PDB entry 7UAP | electron microscopy, 2.80 A resolution | chains M and N of the 9 polymer chains in the assembly

== Chain M ==
Name: C1520 Fab Heavy Chain
From: Homo sapiens
Notes: antibody fragment or engineered binder
Chain sequence (233 residues; each row starts with the number of its first residue; a row labelled like 82A-82C holds insertion residues (82A, then the next letters in order)):
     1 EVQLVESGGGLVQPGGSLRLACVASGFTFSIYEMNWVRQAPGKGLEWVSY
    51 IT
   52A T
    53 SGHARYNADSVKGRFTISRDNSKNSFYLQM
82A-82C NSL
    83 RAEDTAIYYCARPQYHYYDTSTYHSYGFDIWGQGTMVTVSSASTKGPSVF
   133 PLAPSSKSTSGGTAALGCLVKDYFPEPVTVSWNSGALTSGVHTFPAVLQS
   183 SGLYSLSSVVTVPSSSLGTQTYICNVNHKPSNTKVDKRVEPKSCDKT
Disordered / not traced: 123-229
Disulfide bonds: Cys22-Cys92

== Chain N ==
Name: C1520 Fab Light Chain
From: Homo sapiens
Notes: antibody fragment or engineered binder
Chain sequence (217 residues; numbered 1 to 212 plus 6 insertion-coded residues; 1 number in that range is skipped by the numbering (no residue carries it; nothing is unmodelled there); the number before each row is that of its first residue; a row labelled like 54A-54D holds insertion residues (54A, then the next letters in order); X marks 1 residue of unknown identity (built as UNK)):
     1 QLVLTQSPS
    11 ASASLGASVNLTCTLSS
   27A G
    28 HNSYAIAWHQQQPEKGPRYLMSLNSDG
54A-54D SHTK
    55 GDGIPDRFSGSSSGAERFLTISSLQSEDEADYYCQTWDTGIRVFGGGTRL
   105 TV
  106A L
   107 GQPKAAPSVTLFPPSSEELQANKATLVCLISDFYPGAVTVAWKADSSPVK
   157 AGVETTTPSKQSNNKYAASSYLSLTPXQWKSHRSYSCQVTHEGSTVEKTV
   207 APTECS
Disordered / not traced: 108-212
Disulfide bonds: Cys23-Cys88
Glycans and other covalent adducts: N-acetylglucosamine (NAG) linked to Asn20

== Chain M / chain N interface ==
Contacting residue pairs - 19 pairs, chain M then chain N:
  Glu33(M) with Arg96(N), salt bridge
  Asn35(M) with Arg96(N)
  Leu45(M) with Pro44(N), hydrophobic; Phe98(N)
  Trp47(M) with Gly94(N)
  Arg57(M) with Gly94(N); Ile95(N)
  Asn59(M) with Gly94(N)
  Tyr91(M) with Gly43(N)
  Gln96(M) with Tyr46(N)
  His106(M) with Asn51(N), hydrogen bond; Thr54C(N)
  Ser107(M) with Trp91(N), hydrogen bond (backbone-side chain)
  Tyr108(M) with Trp91(N); Arg96(N), hydrogen bond (backbone-side chain)
  Phe110(M) with Tyr46(N)
  Trp113(M) with Pro44(N); Arg45(N); Tyr46(N)
Also at the interface, not in a pair above, chain M (17 interface residues in all): Gln39, Gly44, Ala60, Gly109
Also at the interface, not in a pair above, chain N (16 interface residues in all): His36, Lys42, Tyr87, Gln89, Asp92

== Summary ==
17 residues of chain M face 16 of chain N across their interface, with 3 hydrogen bonds and 1 salt bridge.
Polar contacts include Glu33(M)-Arg96(N), His106(M)-Asn51(N) and Ser107(M)-Trp91(N). N-acetylglucosamine is
covalently linked to Asn20(N).
Chain M is C1520 Fab Heavy Chain and chain N is C1520 Fab Light Chain, both from Homo sapiens; the structure,
Structure of the SARS-CoV-2 S 6P trimer in complex with the neutralizing antibody Fab fragment, C1520, was
determined by electron microscopy together with 7UAQ and 7UAR from the same study.
